PDB entry 8ZCE | electron microscopy, 3.10 A resolution | chains B and C of the 5 polymer chains in the assembly

[Chain B]
Molecule: Guanine nucleotide-binding protein G(I)/G(S)/G(T) subunit beta-1
From: Homo sapiens
Reference sequence: P62873 (GBB1_HUMAN); numbering as in UniProt (aligned over 1-340)
Sequence (340 residues; each row starts with the number of its first residue):
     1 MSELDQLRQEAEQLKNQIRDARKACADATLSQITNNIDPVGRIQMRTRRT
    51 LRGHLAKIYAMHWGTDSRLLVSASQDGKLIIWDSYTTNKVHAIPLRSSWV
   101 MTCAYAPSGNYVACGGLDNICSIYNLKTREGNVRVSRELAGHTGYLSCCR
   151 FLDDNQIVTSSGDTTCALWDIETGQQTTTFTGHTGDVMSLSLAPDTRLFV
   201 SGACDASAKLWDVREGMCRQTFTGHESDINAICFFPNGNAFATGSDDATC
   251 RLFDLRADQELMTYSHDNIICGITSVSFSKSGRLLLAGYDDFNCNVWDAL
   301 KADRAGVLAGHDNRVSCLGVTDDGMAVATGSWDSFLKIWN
Not modelled in the structure: 1-2
Swiss-Prot annotation at these positions:
  - modified residue: Ser2 (N-acetylserine), His266 (Phosphohistidine)
  - natural variant: Leu30 (L30F: In MRD42; uncertain significance), Arg52 (R52G: In MRD42), Gly64 (G64V: In MRD42), Asp76 (D76E: In MRD42; D76G: In MRD42), Gly77 (G77S: In MRD42), Lys78 (K78R: In MRD42), Ile80 (I80N: In MRD42; I80T: In MRD42), His91 (H91R: In MRD42; uncertain significance), Ala92 (A92T: In MRD42), Pro94 (P94S: In MRD42), Leu95 (L95P: In MRD42), Arg96 (R96L: In MRD42), 5 further natural variant entries in UniProt

[Chain C]
Molecule: Guanine nucleotide-binding protein G(I)/G(S)/G(O) subunit gamma-2
From: Homo sapiens
Reference sequence: P59768 (GBG2_HUMAN); residue numbers follow UniProt; this construct covers 1-71
Sequence (71 residues; each row starts with the number of its first residue):
     1 MASNNTASIAQARKLVEQLKMEANIDRIKVSKAAADLMAYCEAHAKEDPL
    51 LTPVPASENPFREKKFFCAIL
Not modelled in the structure: 1-5, 62-71
Swiss-Prot annotation at these positions:
  - modified residue: Ala2 (N-acetylalanine), Cys68 (Cysteine methyl ester)
  - lipidation: Cys68 (S-geranylgeranyl cysteine)

[Chain B / chain C interface]
Contacting residue pairs - 78 pairs, chain B then chain C:
  Leu7(B) - Ala12(C)  hydrophobic
  Leu7(B) - Val16(C)
  Ala11(B) - Val16(C)  hydrophobic
  Ala11(B) - Leu19(C)
  Leu14(B) - Leu19(C)  hydrophobic
  Lys15(B) - Leu19(C)
  Gln17(B) - Ala23(C)
  Ile18(B) - Ala23(C)  hydrophobic
  Ile18(B) - Arg27(C)
  Arg22(B) - Arg27(C)
  Cys25(B) - Arg27(C)
  Cys25(B) - Ile28(C)
  Cys25(B) - Lys29(C)
  Cys25(B) - Val30(C)  hydrogen bond (backbone-backbone)
  Ala26(B) - Val30(C)  hydrophobic
  Ala28(B) - Val30(C)
  Leu30(B) - Ala34(C)  hydrophobic
  Ile33(B) - Met38(C)  hydrophobic
  Ile37(B) - Met38(C)  hydrophobic
  Val40(B) - Leu51(C)  hydrophobic
  Arg49(B) - Pro60(C)
  Arg49(B) - Phe61(C)  hydrogen bond (side chain-backbone)
  Ser84(B) - Phe61(C)
  Tyr85(B) - Pro60(C)
  Tyr85(B) - Phe61(C)  hydrophobic
  Cys218(B) - Met21(C)
  Arg219(B) - Glu22(C)
  Gln220(B) - Ile25(C)
  Thr221(B) - Glu22(C)  hydrogen bond
  Phe235(B) - Leu37(C)  hydrophobic
  Phe235(B) - Tyr40(C)  hydrophobic
  Phe235(B) - Cys41(C)  hydrophobic
  Pro236(B) - Tyr40(C)
  Asn237(B) - Tyr40(C)  hydrogen bond
  Gly238(B) - Asp36(C)
  Gly238(B) - Leu37(C)
  Ala240(B) - Leu37(C)  hydrophobic
  Leu252(B) - Leu37(C)  hydrophobic
  Asp254(B) - Ala33(C)
  Asp254(B) - Asp36(C)
  Asp254(B) - Leu37(C)
  Arg256(B) - Arg27(C)
  Arg256(B) - Ile28(C)
  Arg256(B) - Asp36(C)  salt bridge
  Ala257(B) - Ile28(C)
  Ala257(B) - Ala33(C)  hydrophobic
  Asp258(B) - Ile25(C)
  Asp258(B) - Arg27(C)  salt bridge
  Gln259(B) - Val30(C)
  Leu261(B) - Val30(C)  hydrophobic
  Leu261(B) - Ala33(C)
  Ser279(B) - Asp48(C)
  Ser279(B) - Leu50(C)
  Lys280(B) - Tyr40(C)  hydrogen bond (backbone-side chain)
  Lys280(B) - Glu47(C)  salt bridge
  Lys280(B) - Asp48(C)
  Ser281(B) - Tyr40(C)
  Ser281(B) - Cys41(C)  hydrogen bond (side chain-backbone)
  Ser281(B) - His44(C)  hydrogen bond (side chain-backbone)
  Ser281(B) - Ala45(C)
  Ser281(B) - Asp48(C)  hydrogen bond (backbone-side chain)
  Gly282(B) - Cys41(C)  hydrogen bond (backbone-side chain)
  Arg283(B) - Cys41(C)
  Arg283(B) - Leu51(C)
  Leu300(B) - Met38(C)  hydrophobic
  Leu300(B) - Cys41(C)  hydrophobic
  Val320(B) - Leu50(C)  hydrophobic
  Asp323(B) - Pro49(C)
  Gly324(B) - Asp48(C)
  Gly324(B) - Pro49(C)
  Gly324(B) - Leu50(C)
  Met325(B) - Pro49(C)  hydrophobic
  Met325(B) - Pro60(C)  hydrophobic
  Ala326(B) - Phe61(C)  hydrophobic
  Val327(B) - Leu50(C)  hydrophobic
  Ile338(B) - Phe61(C)  hydrophobic
  Asn340(B) - Val54(C)
  Asn340(B) - Asn59(C)
Also at the interface, not in a pair above, chain B (59 interface residues in all): Glu3, Leu4, Glu10, Asp27, Thr29, Met45, Arg48, Trp63, Gly182, Leu284, Leu286, Trp339
Also at the interface, not in a pair above, chain C (37 interface residues in all): Ser8, Leu15, Gln18, Lys20, Asp26, Ser31, Lys32, Glu58

[Overview]
59 residues of chain B and 37 residues of chain C are in contact, with 9 hydrogen bonds and 3 salt bridges.
Among the polar pairs are Arg256(B)-Asp36(C), Asp258(B)-Arg27(C) and Lys280(B)-Glu47(C).
Here chain B is Guanine nucleotide-binding protein G(I)/G(S)/G(T) subunit beta-1 and chain C is Guanine
nucleotide-binding protein G(I)/G(S)/G(O) subunit gamma-2, both from Homo sapiens. Entry 8ZCE (Cryo-EM
structure of GPR4 complexed with Gs in pH6.0) was determined by electron microscopy together with 8ZCF, 9JFT,
9JFV, 9JFW, 9JFX, 9JFZ, 9JHP and 9LGM from the same study.
